8G07 - chains 2 and a of the 12 polymer chains in the assembly; structure by electron microscopy, 2.80 A resolution.

# Chain 2
Name: ATP synthase subunit c
Organism: Mycolicibacterium smegmatis MC2 155
UniProt: A0R205 (A0R205_MYCS2); numbering as in UniProt (aligned over 1-86)
Sequence (86 residues; numbered 1 to 86; the number before each row is that of its first residue):
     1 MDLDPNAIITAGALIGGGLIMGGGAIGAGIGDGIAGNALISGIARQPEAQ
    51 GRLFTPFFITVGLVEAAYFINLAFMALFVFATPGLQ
Unresolved in the structure: 1-4, 86

# Chain a
Name: ATP synthase subunit a
Organism: Mycolicibacterium smegmatis MC2 155
UniProt: A0R206 (A0R206_MYCS2); residue numbers follow UniProt; this construct covers 1-252
Sequence (252 residues; numbered 1 to 252; the number before each row is that of its first residue):
     1 MLAAEEGGAAIHVGHHTLVFELFGMTFNGDTILATAVTAVIVIALAFYLR
    51 AKVTSTGVPSGVQLFWEALTIQMRQQIEGSIGMKIAPFVLPLSVTIFVFI
   101 LISNWLAVLPLQYGGADGAAAELYKAPASDINFVLALALFVFVCYHAAGI
   151 WRRGIVGHPIKVVKGHVAFLAPINIVEELAKPISLALRLFGNIFAGGILV
   201 ALIAMFPWYIQWFPNAVWKTFDLFVGLIQAFIFSLLTILYFSQSMELDHE
   251 DH
Unresolved in the structure: 1-9, 116-117, 247-252
Ligand contacts: SQC (3-[4-(morpholin-4-yl)phenyl]-4-{[(pyridin-2-yl)methyl]amino}cyclobut-3-ene-1,2-dione): His166, Ile173, Asn174, Glu177, Ala180, Lys181, Ser184, Arg188, Leu236, Leu239, Tyr240, Gln243

# How chain 2 and chain a interact
Residue-residue contacts (15; chain 2 residue first):
  Ile59(2) - Phe224(a)
  Gly62(2) - Phe221(a)
  Gly62(2) - Phe224(a)
  Leu63(2) - Phe224(a)
  Glu65(2) - Phe221(a)
  Phe69(2) - Phe221(a)  hydrophobic
  Ile70(2) - Ala195(a)  hydrophobic
  Ala73(2) - Leu199(a)  hydrophobic
  Ala73(2) - Leu202(a)
  Phe74(2) - Ala195(a)  hydrophobic
  Phe74(2) - Ile198(a)  hydrophobic
  Ala76(2) - Leu202(a)
  Leu77(2) - Ile11(a)  hydrophobic
  Leu77(2) - Leu202(a)
  Ala81(2) - Ile11(a)
Interface residues without a listed pair, chain 2 (12 interface residues in all): Ala66
Interface residues without a listed pair, chain a (12 interface residues in all): Ala10, Phe194, Met205, Trp218, Ile228

# In short
The chain 2/chain a interface involves 12 residues from each chain. Chain a binds compound SQC.
Here chain 2 is ATP synthase subunit c and chain a is ATP synthase subunit a, both from Mycolicibacterium
smegmatis MC2 155. Entry 8G07 (Cryo-EM structure of SQ31f-bound Mycobacterium smegmatis ATP synthase FO
region) was determined by electron microscopy (same publication as 8G08, 8G09, 8G0A, 8G0B, 8G0C, 8G0D and
8G0E).
